6O5B - chains K and A of the 12 polymer chains in the assembly; structure by electron microscopy, 3.60 A resolution.

# Chain K (and A)
Molecule: Calcium uniporter protein, mitochondrial
Organism: Homo sapiens
Notes: chain A of this document is another copy of the same molecule, construct and numbering; everything in this record applies to it too
Reference sequence: Q8NE86 (MCU_HUMAN); residues 1-351 here = UniProt positions 1-351
Chain sequence (351 residues; numbered 1 to 351; the number before each row is that of its first residue):
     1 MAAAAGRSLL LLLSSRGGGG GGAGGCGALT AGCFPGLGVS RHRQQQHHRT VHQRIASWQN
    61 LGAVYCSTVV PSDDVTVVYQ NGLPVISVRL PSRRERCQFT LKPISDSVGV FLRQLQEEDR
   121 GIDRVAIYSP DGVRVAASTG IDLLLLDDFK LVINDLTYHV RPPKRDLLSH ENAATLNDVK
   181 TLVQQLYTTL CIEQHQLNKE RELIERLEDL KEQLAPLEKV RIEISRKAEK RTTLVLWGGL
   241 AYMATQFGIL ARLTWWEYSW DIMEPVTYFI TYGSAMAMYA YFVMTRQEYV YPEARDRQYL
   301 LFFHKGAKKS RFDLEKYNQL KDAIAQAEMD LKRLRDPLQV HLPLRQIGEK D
Not modelled in the structure: 1-73, 165-351 (chain A: 1-73, 347-351)
UniProt features mapped onto this chain:
  - region: Thr285 to Val290 (Juxtamembrane helix)
  - motif: Trp260 to Tyr268 (Selectivity filter)
  - binding site (Ca(2+)): Glu264
  - modified residue: Ser57 (Phosphoserine), Ser92 (Phosphoserine), Cys97 (S-glutathionyl cysteine), Lys332 (N6-acetyllysine)
  - mutagenesis: Ser57 (S57A: Decreased MCU current; when associated with A-92), Cys66 (C66A: Does not affect glutathionylation in response to reactive oxygen species), Ser92 (S92A: Decreased MCU current; when associated with A-57; S92A: Impairs calcium uptake, but has no effect on oligomerization and interaction with MICU1 and MICU2), Cys97 (C97A: Abolished glutathionylation in response to reactive oxygen species), Asp123 (D123R: No effect on calcium uptake in presence of high concentrations of calcium. Abolished dimerization of MCU), Lys180 (K180A: No effect on calcium uptake, oligomerization and interaction with MICU1 and MICU2), Cys191 (C191A: Does not affect glutathionylation in response to reactive oxygen species), Leu240 (L240W: Abolished calcium uptake), Ala241 (A241W: Abolished interaction with EMRE/SMDT1 and calcium uptake), Gly248 (G248W: Abolished calcium uptake), Glu257 (E257A: According to a report, inhibits calcium uptake. According to a subsequent report, does not affect greatly calcium uptake; E257S: Does not affect greatly calcium uptake), Ser259 (S259A: Does not inhibit calcium uptake. Strongly reduced sensitivity to ruthenium red inhibition; S259R: Prevents entrance of calcium into the pore), 16 further mutagenesis entries in UniProt
Reported in the primary citation:
  - Ca2+ coordination: Glu264
  - mutagenesis - D123R: abolished binding to dimerization of HsMCU
  - post-translational modification sites: Cys97 (citing earlier work)

# Chain K / chain A interface
Contacting residue pairs (15; chain K residue first):
  Pro91(K) - Pro91(A)
  Ser92(K) - Gly121(A)
  Arg93(K) - Asp123(A)  salt bridge
  Arg93(K) - Asp155(A)  salt bridge
  Arg120(K) - Arg120(A)  hydrogen bond (side chain-backbone)
  Arg120(K) - Ile122(A)  hydrogen bond (side chain-backbone)
  Arg120(K) - Asp123(A)  salt bridge
  Gly121(K) - Ser92(A)  hydrogen bond (backbone-side chain)
  Gly121(K) - Gly121(A)
  Asp123(K) - Arg93(A)  salt bridge
  Asn154(K) - Ser92(A)
  Asn154(K) - Arg93(A)  hydrogen bond (backbone-side chain)
  Asp155(K) - Arg93(A)
  Asp155(K) - Arg94(A)  salt bridge
  Leu156(K) - Arg94(A)
Interface residues without a listed pair, chain K (10 interface residues in all): Arg94
Interface residues without a listed pair, chain A (10 interface residues in all): Arg89

# Overview
Chain K and chain A each contribute 10 residues to their interface, with 4 hydrogen bonds and 5 salt bridges.
Polar contacts include Arg93(K)-Asp123(A), Arg93(K)-Asp155(A) and Arg120(K)-Asp123(A). From UniProt:
Ca2+-binding residue Glu264(K) and 27 mutagenesis sites on chain K. From the paper: D123R of chain K abolishes
binding to dimerization of HsMCU; Ca2+ coordination by Glu264(K).
Both chains are Calcium uniporter protein, mitochondrial (Homo sapiens). Entry 6O5B (Monomer of a cation
channel) was determined by electron microscopy (same publication as 6O58).
